Entry 7TKE (electron microscopy, 7.10 A resolution (low resolution: residue-level contacts below are approximate; hydrogen-bond / salt-bridge calls are withheld)); this record covers chains V and X of the 27 polymer chains in the assembly.

Chain V:
Molecule: ATP synthase subunit d
Organism: Saccharomyces cerevisiae
UniProtKB: P30902 (ATP7_YEAST); residues 1-173 here correspond to UniProt positions 2-174 (UniProt number = residue number + 1)
Chain sequence (173 residues; numbered 1 to 173; the number before each row is that of its first residue):
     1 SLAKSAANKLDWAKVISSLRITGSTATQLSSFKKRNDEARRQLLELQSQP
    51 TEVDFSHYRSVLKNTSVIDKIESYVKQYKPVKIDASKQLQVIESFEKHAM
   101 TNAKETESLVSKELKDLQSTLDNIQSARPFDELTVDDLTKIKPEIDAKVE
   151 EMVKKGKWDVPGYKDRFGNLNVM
Unresolved in the structure: 1-2
Curated features (UniProtKB/Swiss-Prot):
  - modified residue: S1 (N-acetylserine)

Chain X:
Molecule: ATP synthase subunit H
Organism: Saccharomyces cerevisiae
UniProtKB: Q12349 (ATP14_YEAST); residues 1-92 here correspond to UniProt positions 33-124 (UniProt number = residue number + 32)
Chain sequence (92 residues; each row starts with the number of its first residue):
     1 NVIQDLYLRELKDTKLAPSTLQDAEGNVKPWNPPQKPNLPELELQGPEAL
    51 KAYTEQNVETAHVAKESEEGESEPIEEDWLVLDDAEETKESH
Unresolved in the structure: 63-92

How chain V and chain X interact:
Pairs across the interface (10):
  I21(V) - A61(X)
  T22(V) - A61(X)
  T22(V) - H62(X)
  G23(V) - A61(X)
  S24(V) - A61(X)
  I83(V) - N38(X)
  I83(V) - L39(X)
  Q88(V) - E43(X)
  V91(V) - L44(X)
  I92(V) - E43(X)
Interface residues without a listed pair, chain V (10 interface residues in all): K82, A85
Interface residues without a listed pair, chain X (8 interface residues in all): P40, T60

Overview:
The interface between chain V and chain X involves 10 residues on one side and 8 on the other.
Here chain V is ATP synthase subunit d and chain X is ATP synthase subunit H, both from Saccharomyces
cerevisiae. Entry 7TKE (Yeast ATP synthase State 2binding(a) with 10 mM ATP backbone model) was determined by
electron microscopy, deposited together with 7TJS, 7TJT, 7TJU, 7TJV, 7TJW, 7TJX and 30 further entries.
